6X2W - chains A and B of the 4 polymer chains in the assembly; structure by X-ray diffraction, 3.00 A resolution.

== Chain A ==
Name: GTP-binding nuclear protein Ran
Source organism: Homo sapiens
UniProt: P62826 (RAN_HUMAN); residue numbers follow UniProt; this construct covers 1-216
Sequence (216 residues; numbered 1 to 216; the number before each row is that of its first residue):
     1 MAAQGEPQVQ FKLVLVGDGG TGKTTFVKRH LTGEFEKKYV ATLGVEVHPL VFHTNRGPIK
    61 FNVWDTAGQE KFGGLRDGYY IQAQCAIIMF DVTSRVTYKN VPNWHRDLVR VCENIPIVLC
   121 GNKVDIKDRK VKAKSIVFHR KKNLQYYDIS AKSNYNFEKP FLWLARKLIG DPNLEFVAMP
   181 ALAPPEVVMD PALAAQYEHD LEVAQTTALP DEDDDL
Unresolved in the structure: 1-8, 187-189
Ion coordination: Mg2+: Thr24, Thr42 (together with GMP-PNP)
Ligand contacts: GMP-PNP (GNP; phosphoaminophosphonic acid-guanylate ester): Gly17, Asp18, Gly19, Gly20, Thr21, Gly22, Lys23, Thr24, Thr25, Phe35, Glu36, Lys37, Lys38, Tyr39, Val40, Ala41, Thr42, Thr66, Ala67, Gly68, Gln69, Asn122, Lys123, Asp125, Ile126, Ser150, Ala151, Lys152
Swiss-Prot annotation at these positions:
  - region: Lys37 to Val45 (Switch-I), Gly68 to Gln84 (Switch-II), Asp211 to Leu216 (Interaction with RANBP1)
  - binding site (GTP): Asp18 to Thr25, Glu36 to Thr42, Gly68, Asn122 to Asp125, Ser150 to Lys152
  - site: Gln69 (Essential for GTP hydrolysis)
  - modified residue: Ala2 (N-acetylalanine), Thr24 (Phosphothreonine), Lys37 (N6-acetyllysine), Lys60 (N6-acetyllysine), Lys71 (N6-acetyllysine), Lys99 (N6-acetyllysine), Lys134 (N6-acetyllysine), Lys159 (N6-acetyllysine)
  - cross-link (Glycyl lysine isopeptide (Lys-Gly)): Lys71 (interchain with G-Cter in SUMO2), Lys152 (interchain with G-Cter in SUMO2)
  - mutagenesis: Gly19 (G19V: Blocks DNA replication; when associated with L-69), Thr24 (T24L: Has low binding affinity for GTP and GDP. Almost completely abolishes interaction with BIRC5; T24N: Has low binding affinity for GTP and GDP. Decreases nuclear import of proteins and RNA ...), Thr25 (T25A: Minor effect on the interaction with the alpha phosphate group of bound GTP), Lys37 (K37Q: Mimics acetylation; enhances the nuclear export of RELA/p65; K37R: Decreased acetylation), Tyr39 (Y39A: Abolishes steric hindrance that traps the essential Q-69 in an unreactive position, and causes slow GTP hydrolysis in wild-type ...), Gln69 (Q69L: Strongly decreased GTPase activity. Probably locked in the GTP-bound form. Loss of interaction with NUTF2. Decreases nuclear location and leads to cytoplasmic location during interphase ...), Glu70 (E70A: Strongly decreases the relase of bound GDP), Arg76 (R76E: Probable loss of interaction with NUTF2. Loss of transport to the nucleus), Lys134 (K134Q: Loss of normal mitotic chromosome segregation and defective mitotic spindle orientation; K134R: Loss of normal mitotic chromosome segregation and formation of sister chromatid bridges), Asp211 to Leu216 (No effect on GTPase activity. Abolishes interaction with RANBP1)

== Chain B ==
Name: Ran-specific GTPase-activating protein 1
Source organism: Saccharomyces cerevisiae
UniProt: P41920 (YRB1_YEAST); numbering as in UniProt (aligned over 62-201)
Sequence (140 residues; row label = number of the first residue in the row):
    62 DIHFEPVVHL EKVDVKTMEE DEEVLYKVRA KLFRFDADAK EWKERGTGDC KFLKNKKTNK
   122 VRILMRRDKT LKICANHIIA PEYTLKPNVG SDRSWVYACT ADIAEGEAEA FTFAIRFGSK
   182 ENADKFKEEF EKAQEINKKA
Unresolved in the structure: 62-77, 201

== How chain A and chain B interact ==
Residue-residue contacts (99; chain A residue first):
  Arg29(A) with Glu105(B), salt bridge
  His30(A) with Lys133(B)
  Leu31(A) with Glu166(B)
  Thr32(A) with Arg95(B); Glu105(B); Arg106(B); Arg128(B), hydrogen bond (backbone-side chain)
  Gly33(A) with Glu105(B); Arg106(B); Arg128(B)
  Glu34(A) with Arg95(B), salt bridge; Lys104(B), salt bridge; Glu105(B), hydrogen bond (backbone-backbone)
  Lys38(A) with Glu102(B), salt bridge
  Leu50(A) with Lys133(B)
  Val51(A) with Lys133(B), hydrogen bond (backbone-side chain)
  Phe52(A) with Thr131(B)
  Phe157(A) with Asp129(B); Lys130(B)
  Glu158(A) with Lys130(B), salt bridge
  Phe176(A) with Leu132(B)
  Val177(A) with Leu132(B)
  Ala178(A) with Arg127(B); Leu132(B)
  Met179(A) with Arg127(B), hydrogen bond (backbone-side chain); Leu132(B); Lys133(B); Ile134(B), hydrogen bond (side chain-backbone)
  Pro180(A) with Thr78(B); Met79(B), hydrophobic
  Ala181(A) with Thr78(B), hydrogen bond (backbone-backbone); Met79(B); Arg123(B); Leu125(B), hydrophobic; Arg127(B); Ile134(B), hydrophobic; Asn137(B)
  Leu182(A) with Met79(B), hydrophobic; Arg123(B), hydrogen bond (backbone-side chain); Asn137(B)
  Ala183(A) with Ile164(B)
  Pro184(A) with Arg123(B); Asn137(B); His138(B); Ile139(B), hydrophobic; Ile164(B), hydrophobic
  Pro185(A) with Ile139(B); Ala162(B), hydrophobic; Ile164(B); Ala169(B), hydrophobic
  Glu186(A) with Lys121(B), salt bridge
  Tyr197(A) with Thr161(B); Ala171(B)
  Asp200(A) with Thr173(B)
  Leu201(A) with Lys147(B); Val157(B), hydrophobic; Ala159(B); Thr173(B)
  Val203(A) with Phe96(B), hydrophobic; Lys101(B)
  Ala204(A) with Phe96(B), hydrophobic; Trp103(B), hydrogen bond (backbone-side chain); Asn149(B), hydrogen bond (backbone-side chain); Thr173(B)
  Gln205(A) with Lys147(B); Pro148(B); Asn149(B); Val150(B), hydrogen bond (backbone-backbone)
  Thr206(A) with Val150(B)
  Thr207(A) with Phe96(B); Trp103(B), hydrogen bond (backbone-side chain); Asn149(B), hydrogen bond (backbone-side chain)
  Ala208(A) with Trp103(B); Asn149(B); Val150(B)
  Leu209(A) with Trp103(B); Asn149(B), hydrogen bond (backbone-side chain); Ser155(B); Ala175(B), hydrophobic; Arg177(B)
  Pro210(A) with Phe94(B), hydrophobic; Trp103(B); Arg177(B), hydrogen bond (backbone-side chain)
  Asp211(A) with Arg177(B), hydrogen bond (backbone-side chain)
  Glu212(A) with Gly151(B); Ser152(B), hydrogen bond; Arg154(B), salt bridge; Arg177(B), salt bridge
  Asp214(A) with Arg154(B), hydrogen bond (backbone-side chain)
  Asp215(A) with Arg154(B); Gly179(B)
  Leu216(A) with Arg90(B); Ala91(B); Lys92(B); Thr108(B); Arg154(B); Arg177(B), hydrogen bond (backbone-side chain); Phe178(B); Gly179(B)
Other interface residues (no listed pair), chain A (41 interface residues in all): Phe35, Asp213
Other interface residues (no listed pair), chain B (53 interface residues in all): Ala98, Tyr158, Ala165

== Summary ==
41 residues of chain A face 53 of chain B across their interface; the contacts include 18 hydrogen bonds and 8
salt bridges. Polar pairs include Arg29(A)-Glu105(B), Glu34(A)-Arg95(B) and Glu34(A)-Lys104(B). Ligands of
chain A: GMP-PNP.
Here chain A is GTP-binding nuclear protein Ran (Homo sapiens) and chain B is Ran-specific GTPase-activating
protein 1 (Saccharomyces cerevisiae). Entry 6X2W (Crystal Structure of PKINES peptide bound to CRM1(E571K))
was determined by X-ray diffraction together with 6X2M, 6X2O, 6X2P, 6X2R, 6X2S, 6X2U and 3 further entries
from the same study.
